Entry 7VMG (X-ray diffraction, 2.39 A resolution); this record covers chains A and F of the 6 polymer chains in the assembly.

[Chain A]
Protein: Tubulin alpha-1B chain
Organism: Bos taurus
UniProtKB: P81947 (TBA1B_BOVIN); numbering as in UniProt (aligned over 1-450)
Amino-acid sequence (450 residues; row label = number of the first residue in the row):
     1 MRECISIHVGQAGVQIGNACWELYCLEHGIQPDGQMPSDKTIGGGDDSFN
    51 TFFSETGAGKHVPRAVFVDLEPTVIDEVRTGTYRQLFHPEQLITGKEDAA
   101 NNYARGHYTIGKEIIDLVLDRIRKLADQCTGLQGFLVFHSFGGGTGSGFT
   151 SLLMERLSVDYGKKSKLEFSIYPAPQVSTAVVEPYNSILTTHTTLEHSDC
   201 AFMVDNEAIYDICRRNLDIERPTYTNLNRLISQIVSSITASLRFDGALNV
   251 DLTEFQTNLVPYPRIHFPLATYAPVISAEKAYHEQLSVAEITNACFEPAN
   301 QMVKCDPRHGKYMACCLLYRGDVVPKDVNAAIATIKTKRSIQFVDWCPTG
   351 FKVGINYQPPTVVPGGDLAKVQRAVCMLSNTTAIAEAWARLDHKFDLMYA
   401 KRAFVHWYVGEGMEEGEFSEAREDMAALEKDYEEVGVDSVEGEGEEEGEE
Not modelled in the structure: 438-450
Ion coordination: Ca2+: Asp39, Thr41, Gly44, Glu55
Ligand contacts: GTP (guanosine-5'-triphosphate): Gly10, Gln11, Ala12, Gln15, Ile16, Asp69, Asp98, Ala99, Ala100, Asn101, Ser140, Gly142, Gly143, Gly144, Thr145, Gly146, Ile171, Pro173, Val177, Ser178, Glu183, Asn206, Tyr224, Leu227, Asn228, Ile231

[Chain F]
Protein: TTL
Organism: Gallus gallus
UniProtKB: E1BQ43 (E1BQ43_CHICK); residues 1-378 here = UniProt positions 1-378
Amino-acid sequence (384 residues; each row starts with the number of its first residue):
     1 MYTFVVRDENSSVYAEVSRLLLATGQWKRLRKDNPRFNLMLGERNRLPFG
    51 RLGHEPGLVQLVNYYRGADKLCRKASLVKLIKTSPELSESCTWFPESYVI
   101 YPTNLKTPVAPAQNGIRHLINNTRTDEREVFLAAYNRRREGREGNVWIAK
   151 SSAGAKGEGILISSEASELLDFIDEQGQVHVIQKYLEKPLLLEPGHRKFD
   201 IRSWVLVDHLYNIYLYREGVLRTSSEPYNSANFQDKTCHLTNHCIQKEYS
   251 KNYGRYEEGNEMFFEEFNQYLMDALNTTLENSILLQIKHIIRSCLMCIEP
   301 AISTKHLHYQSFQLFGFDFMVDEELKVWLIEVNGAPACAQKLYAELCQGI
   351 VDVAISSVFPLADTGQKTSQPTSIFIKLHHHHHH
Not modelled in the structure: 105-124, 153-157, 363-371, 381-384
Construct notes: expression tag (379-384)

[How chain A and chain F interact]
Pairs across the interface (25; chain A residue first):
  Gln176(A) - Pro56(F)
  Glu207(A) - His54(F)  salt bridge
  Glu297(A) - His306(F)  salt bridge
  Pro298(A) - Leu307(F)  hydrophobic
  Lys304(A) - His54(F)
  Lys304(A) - His308(F)
  Cys305(A) - His308(F)
  Asp306(A) - Arg66(F)
  Asp306(A) - Leu307(F)
  Arg308(A) - Pro300(F)  hydrogen bond (side chain-backbone)
  Arg308(A) - Ala301(F)  hydrogen bond (side chain-backbone)
  Arg308(A) - Ile302(F)
  Arg308(A) - Ser303(F)  hydrogen bond (side chain-backbone)
  His309(A) - Arg66(F)  hydrogen bond (side chain-backbone)
  His309(A) - Gly67(F)
  His309(A) - Ala301(F)  hydrogen bond (side chain-backbone)
  Lys338(A) - Pro300(F)
  Ser340(A) - Pro300(F)
  Ser340(A) - Ala301(F)
  Glu386(A) - Gly50(F)
  Glu386(A) - Arg66(F)  salt bridge
  Arg390(A) - Gly50(F)
  Arg390(A) - His54(F)  hydrogen bond
  His393(A) - Arg51(F)
  Glu433(A) - Arg46(F)  salt bridge
Other interface residues (no listed pair), chain A (16 interface residues in all): Lys394
Other interface residues (no listed pair), chain F (15 interface residues in all): Glu55

[Summary]
16 residues of chain A face 15 of chain F across their interface, with 6 hydrogen bonds and 4 salt bridges.
Among the polar pairs are Glu207(A)-His54(F), Glu297(A)-His306(F) and Glu386(A)-Arg66(F). Ligands of chain A:
GTP. Asp39(A), Thr41(A), Gly44(A) and Glu55(A) coordinate Ca2+.
Here chain A is Tubulin alpha-1B chain (Bos taurus) and chain F is TTL (Gallus gallus). Entry 7VMG (Crystal
structure of tubulin with 17j) was determined by X-ray diffraction.
